7DD2 - chains C and B of the 7 polymer chains in the assembly; structure by electron microscopy, 5.60 A resolution (low resolution: residue-level contacts below are approximate; hydrogen-bond / salt-bridge calls are withheld).

== Chain C ==
Molecule: Spike glycoprotein
From: Severe acute respiratory syndrome coronavirus 2
UniProt: P0DTC2 (SPIKE_SARS2); residues 1-1208 here = UniProt positions 1-1208
Chain sequence (1261 residues; each row starts with the number of its first residue):
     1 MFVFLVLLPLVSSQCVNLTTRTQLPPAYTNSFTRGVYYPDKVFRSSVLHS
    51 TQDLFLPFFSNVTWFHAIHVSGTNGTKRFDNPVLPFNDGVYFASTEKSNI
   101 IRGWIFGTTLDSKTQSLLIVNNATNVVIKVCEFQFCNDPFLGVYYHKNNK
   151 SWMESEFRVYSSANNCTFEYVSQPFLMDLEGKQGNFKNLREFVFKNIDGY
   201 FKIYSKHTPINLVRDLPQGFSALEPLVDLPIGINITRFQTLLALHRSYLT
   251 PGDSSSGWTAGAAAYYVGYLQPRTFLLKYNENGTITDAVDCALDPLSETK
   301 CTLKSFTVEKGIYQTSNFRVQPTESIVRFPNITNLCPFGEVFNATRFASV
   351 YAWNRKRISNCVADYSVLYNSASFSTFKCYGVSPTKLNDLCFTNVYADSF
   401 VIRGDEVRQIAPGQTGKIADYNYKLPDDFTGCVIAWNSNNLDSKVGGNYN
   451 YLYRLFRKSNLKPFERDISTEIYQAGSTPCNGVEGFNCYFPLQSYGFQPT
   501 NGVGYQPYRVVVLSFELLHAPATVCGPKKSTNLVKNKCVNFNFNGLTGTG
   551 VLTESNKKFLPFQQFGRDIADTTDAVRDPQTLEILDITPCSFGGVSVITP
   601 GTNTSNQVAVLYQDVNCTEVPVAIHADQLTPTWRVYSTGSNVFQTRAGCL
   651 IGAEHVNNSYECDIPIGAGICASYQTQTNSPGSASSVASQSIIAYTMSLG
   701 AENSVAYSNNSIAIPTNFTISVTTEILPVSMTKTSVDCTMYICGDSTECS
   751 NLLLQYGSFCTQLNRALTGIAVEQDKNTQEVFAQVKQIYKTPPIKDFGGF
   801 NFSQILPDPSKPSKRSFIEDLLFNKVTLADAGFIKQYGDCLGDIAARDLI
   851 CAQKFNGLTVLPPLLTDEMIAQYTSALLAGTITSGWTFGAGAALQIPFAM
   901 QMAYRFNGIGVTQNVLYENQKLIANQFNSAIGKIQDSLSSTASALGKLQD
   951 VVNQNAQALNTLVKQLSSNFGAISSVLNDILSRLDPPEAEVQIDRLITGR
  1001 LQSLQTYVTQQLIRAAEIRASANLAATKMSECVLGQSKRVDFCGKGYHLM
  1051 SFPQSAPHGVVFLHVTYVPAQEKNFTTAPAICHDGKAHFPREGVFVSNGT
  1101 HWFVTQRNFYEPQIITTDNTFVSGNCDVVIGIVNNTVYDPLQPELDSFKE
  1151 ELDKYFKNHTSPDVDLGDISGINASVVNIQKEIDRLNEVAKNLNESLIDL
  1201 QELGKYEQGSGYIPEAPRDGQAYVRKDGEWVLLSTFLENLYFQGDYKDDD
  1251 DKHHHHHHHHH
Unresolved in the structure: 1-13, 70-76, 248-254, 621-640, 677-688, 812, 828-853, 1148-1261
Cystine bridges: Cys131-Cys166, Cys291-Cys301, Cys336-Cys361, Cys379-Cys432, Cys480-Cys488, Cys538-Cys590, Cys617-Cys649, Cys662-Cys671, Cys738-Cys760, Cys743-Cys749, Cys1032-Cys1043, Cys1082-Cys1126
Differences from the reference sequence: engineered mutation Gly682 (Arg in P0DTC2), Ser683 (Arg in P0DTC2), Ser685 (Arg in P0DTC2), Pro986 (Lys in P0DTC2), Pro987 (Val in P0DTC2); expression tag (1209-1261)
UniProt features mapped onto this chain:
  - region: Asn280 to Cys301 (Putative superantigen), Arg403 to Asp405 (Integrin-binding motif), Asn448 to Phe456 (Immunodominant HLA epitope recognized by the CD8+), Pro681, Ala684 (Putative superantigen), Ser816 to Tyr837 (Fusion peptide 1), Lys835 to Phe855 (Fusion peptide 2), Asp1163 to Glu1202 (Heptad repeat 2)
  - site: Arg815, Ser816 (Cleavage)
  - glycosylation: Asn17 (N-linked (GlcNAc...) (complex) asparagine), Asn61 (N-linked (GlcNAc...) (hybrid) asparagine), Asn74 (N-linked (GlcNAc...) (complex) asparagine), Asn122 (N-linked (GlcNAc...) (hybrid) asparagine), Asn149 (N-linked (GlcNAc...) (complex) asparagine), Asn165 (N-linked (GlcNAc...) (complex) asparagine), Asn234 (N-linked (GlcNAc...) (high mannose) asparagine), Asn282 (N-linked (GlcNAc...) (complex) asparagine), Thr323 (O-linked (GalNAc) threonine), Ser325 (O-linked (HexNAc...) serine), Asn331 (N-linked (GlcNAc...) (complex) asparagine), Asn343 (N-linked (GlcNAc...) (complex) asparagine), Asn603 (N-linked (GlcNAc...) (hybrid) asparagine), Asn616 (N-linked (GlcNAc...) (complex) asparagine), Asn657 (N-linked (GlcNAc...) (complex) asparagine), Thr676 (O-linked (GlcNAc...) threonine), Thr678 (O-linked (GlcNAc...) threonine), Asn709 (N-linked (GlcNAc...) (high mannose) asparagine), Asn717 (N-linked (GlcNAc...) (hybrid) asparagine), Asn801 (N-linked (GlcNAc...) (hybrid) asparagine) and 6 more in UniProt
  - natural variant: Leu5 (L5F: In strain: Iota/B.1.526), Ser13 (S13I: In strain: Epsilon/B.1.427/B.1.429), Leu18 (L18F: In strain: Beta/B.1.351, Gamma/P.1 and 1 more), Thr19 (T19I: In strain: Omicron/BQ.1.1, Omicron/XBB.1.5 and 1 more; T19R: In strain: Delta/B.1.617.2, Omicron/BA.2 and 4 more), Thr20 (T20N: In strain: Gamma/P.1), Leu24 to Ala27 (sequence variant, change not given here; In strain: Omicron/BA.2, Omicron/BA.2.12.1 and 6 more), Pro26 (P26S: In strain: Gamma/P.1), Gln52 (Q52H: In strain: Omicron/EG.5.1), Ala67 (A67V: In strain: Eta/B.1.525, Omicron/BA.1), His69 to Val70 (deletion: In strain: Alpha/B.1.1.7, Eta/B.1.525 and 5 more), Gly75 (G75V: In strain: Lambda/C.37), Thr76 (T76I: In strain: Lambda/C.37), 82 further natural variant entries in UniProt
  - mutagenesis: His69 to Val70 (Increased incorporation of cleaved spike into virions), Asn121 (N121Q: Partial loss of biliverdin affinity), Arg190 (R190K: Partial loss of biliverdin affinity), Asn234 (N234Q: Increased resistance to neutralizing antibodies), Asn331 (N331Q: Reduced viral infectivity), Asn343 (N343Q: Reduced viral infectivity), Leu452 (L452R: Increased resistance to neutralizing antibodies. Decreases HLA binding to NF9 epitope. Increased binding affinity to human ACE2), Tyr453 (Y453F: Decreased HLA binding to NF9 epitope. Increased binding affinity to human ACE2), Ala475 (A475V: Increased resistance to neutralizing antibodies), Val483 (V483A: Increased resistance to neutralizing antibodies), Glu484 (E484D: Increased replication in human TMEM106B overexpressing cells), Phe490 (F490L: Increased resistance to neutralizing antibodies and human covalescent sera neutralization), 12 further mutagenesis entries in UniProt

== Chain B ==
Molecule: The light chain of 3C1 fab
From: Mus musculus
Notes: antibody fragment or engineered binder
Chain sequence (214 residues; numbered 1 to 214; the number before each row is that of its first residue):
     1 DIVMTQSHKFMSTSVGHRVSITCKASQDVGNDVAWYQQKPGQSPKLLIYW
    51 ASTRHTGVPDRFTGSGSGTDFTLTISNVQSEDLADYFCQQYNRYPYTFGG
   101 GTKLEIKRADAAPTVSIFPPSSEQLTSGGASVVCFLNNFYPKDINVKWKI
   151 DGSERQNGVLNSWTDQDSKDSTYSMSSTLTLTKDEYERHNSYTCEATHKT
   201 STSPIVKSFNRNEC
Unresolved in the structure: 214
Cystine bridges: Cys23-Cys88, Cys134-Cys194

== Interface between chain C and chain B ==
Residue-residue contacts - 27 pairs, chain C then chain B:
  Tyr369(C) - Asp28(B)
  Tyr369(C) - Asn31(B)
  Asn370(C) - Asn31(B)
  Asn370(C) - Ser67(B)
  Ser371(C) - Asn31(B)
  Ala372(C) - Asn31(B)
  Ser375(C) - Asp32(B)
  Thr376(C) - Asn92(B)
  Thr376(C) - Arg93(B)
  Phe377(C) - Asp28(B)
  Phe377(C) - Val29(B)
  Phe377(C) - Gly30(B)
  Phe377(C) - Asn92(B)
  Lys378(C) - Asp28(B)
  Lys378(C) - Asn92(B)
  Cys379(C) - Gln27(B)
  Cys379(C) - Asp28(B)
  Tyr380(C) - Ile2(B)
  Ser383(C) - Ser26(B)
  Pro384(C) - Asp28(B)
  Pro384(C) - Thr69(B)
  Val407(C) - Arg93(B)
  Arg408(C) - Arg93(B)
  Arg408(C) - Tyr94(B)
  Arg408(C) - Pro95(B)
  Gly504(C) - Arg93(B)
  Tyr508(C) - Arg93(B)
Also at the interface, not in a pair above, chain C (19 interface residues in all): Val382, Thr385, Gly404
Also at the interface, not in a pair above, chain B (16 interface residues in all): Gly66, Tyr91

== In short ==
The interface between chain C and chain B involves 19 residues on one side and 16 on the other. UniProt lists
24 mutagenesis sites on chain C.
Here chain C is Spike glycoprotein (Severe acute respiratory syndrome coronavirus 2) and chain B is the light
chain of 3C1 fab (Mus musculus). Entry 7DD2 (S-3C1-F2 structure, two RBDs are up and one RBD is down, the two
up RBD bind ...) was determined by electron microscopy (same publication as 7DCC, 7DCX and 7DD8).
